Entry 3JCM (electron microscopy, 3.80 A resolution); this record covers chains A and D of the 34 polymer chains in the assembly.

[Chain A]
Protein: Pre-mRNA-splicing factor 8
Source organism: Saccharomyces cerevisiae S288c
UniProt: P33334 (PRP8_YEAST); numbering as in UniProt (aligned over 1-2413)
Chain sequence (2413 residues; numbered 1 to 2413; the number before each row is that of its first residue):
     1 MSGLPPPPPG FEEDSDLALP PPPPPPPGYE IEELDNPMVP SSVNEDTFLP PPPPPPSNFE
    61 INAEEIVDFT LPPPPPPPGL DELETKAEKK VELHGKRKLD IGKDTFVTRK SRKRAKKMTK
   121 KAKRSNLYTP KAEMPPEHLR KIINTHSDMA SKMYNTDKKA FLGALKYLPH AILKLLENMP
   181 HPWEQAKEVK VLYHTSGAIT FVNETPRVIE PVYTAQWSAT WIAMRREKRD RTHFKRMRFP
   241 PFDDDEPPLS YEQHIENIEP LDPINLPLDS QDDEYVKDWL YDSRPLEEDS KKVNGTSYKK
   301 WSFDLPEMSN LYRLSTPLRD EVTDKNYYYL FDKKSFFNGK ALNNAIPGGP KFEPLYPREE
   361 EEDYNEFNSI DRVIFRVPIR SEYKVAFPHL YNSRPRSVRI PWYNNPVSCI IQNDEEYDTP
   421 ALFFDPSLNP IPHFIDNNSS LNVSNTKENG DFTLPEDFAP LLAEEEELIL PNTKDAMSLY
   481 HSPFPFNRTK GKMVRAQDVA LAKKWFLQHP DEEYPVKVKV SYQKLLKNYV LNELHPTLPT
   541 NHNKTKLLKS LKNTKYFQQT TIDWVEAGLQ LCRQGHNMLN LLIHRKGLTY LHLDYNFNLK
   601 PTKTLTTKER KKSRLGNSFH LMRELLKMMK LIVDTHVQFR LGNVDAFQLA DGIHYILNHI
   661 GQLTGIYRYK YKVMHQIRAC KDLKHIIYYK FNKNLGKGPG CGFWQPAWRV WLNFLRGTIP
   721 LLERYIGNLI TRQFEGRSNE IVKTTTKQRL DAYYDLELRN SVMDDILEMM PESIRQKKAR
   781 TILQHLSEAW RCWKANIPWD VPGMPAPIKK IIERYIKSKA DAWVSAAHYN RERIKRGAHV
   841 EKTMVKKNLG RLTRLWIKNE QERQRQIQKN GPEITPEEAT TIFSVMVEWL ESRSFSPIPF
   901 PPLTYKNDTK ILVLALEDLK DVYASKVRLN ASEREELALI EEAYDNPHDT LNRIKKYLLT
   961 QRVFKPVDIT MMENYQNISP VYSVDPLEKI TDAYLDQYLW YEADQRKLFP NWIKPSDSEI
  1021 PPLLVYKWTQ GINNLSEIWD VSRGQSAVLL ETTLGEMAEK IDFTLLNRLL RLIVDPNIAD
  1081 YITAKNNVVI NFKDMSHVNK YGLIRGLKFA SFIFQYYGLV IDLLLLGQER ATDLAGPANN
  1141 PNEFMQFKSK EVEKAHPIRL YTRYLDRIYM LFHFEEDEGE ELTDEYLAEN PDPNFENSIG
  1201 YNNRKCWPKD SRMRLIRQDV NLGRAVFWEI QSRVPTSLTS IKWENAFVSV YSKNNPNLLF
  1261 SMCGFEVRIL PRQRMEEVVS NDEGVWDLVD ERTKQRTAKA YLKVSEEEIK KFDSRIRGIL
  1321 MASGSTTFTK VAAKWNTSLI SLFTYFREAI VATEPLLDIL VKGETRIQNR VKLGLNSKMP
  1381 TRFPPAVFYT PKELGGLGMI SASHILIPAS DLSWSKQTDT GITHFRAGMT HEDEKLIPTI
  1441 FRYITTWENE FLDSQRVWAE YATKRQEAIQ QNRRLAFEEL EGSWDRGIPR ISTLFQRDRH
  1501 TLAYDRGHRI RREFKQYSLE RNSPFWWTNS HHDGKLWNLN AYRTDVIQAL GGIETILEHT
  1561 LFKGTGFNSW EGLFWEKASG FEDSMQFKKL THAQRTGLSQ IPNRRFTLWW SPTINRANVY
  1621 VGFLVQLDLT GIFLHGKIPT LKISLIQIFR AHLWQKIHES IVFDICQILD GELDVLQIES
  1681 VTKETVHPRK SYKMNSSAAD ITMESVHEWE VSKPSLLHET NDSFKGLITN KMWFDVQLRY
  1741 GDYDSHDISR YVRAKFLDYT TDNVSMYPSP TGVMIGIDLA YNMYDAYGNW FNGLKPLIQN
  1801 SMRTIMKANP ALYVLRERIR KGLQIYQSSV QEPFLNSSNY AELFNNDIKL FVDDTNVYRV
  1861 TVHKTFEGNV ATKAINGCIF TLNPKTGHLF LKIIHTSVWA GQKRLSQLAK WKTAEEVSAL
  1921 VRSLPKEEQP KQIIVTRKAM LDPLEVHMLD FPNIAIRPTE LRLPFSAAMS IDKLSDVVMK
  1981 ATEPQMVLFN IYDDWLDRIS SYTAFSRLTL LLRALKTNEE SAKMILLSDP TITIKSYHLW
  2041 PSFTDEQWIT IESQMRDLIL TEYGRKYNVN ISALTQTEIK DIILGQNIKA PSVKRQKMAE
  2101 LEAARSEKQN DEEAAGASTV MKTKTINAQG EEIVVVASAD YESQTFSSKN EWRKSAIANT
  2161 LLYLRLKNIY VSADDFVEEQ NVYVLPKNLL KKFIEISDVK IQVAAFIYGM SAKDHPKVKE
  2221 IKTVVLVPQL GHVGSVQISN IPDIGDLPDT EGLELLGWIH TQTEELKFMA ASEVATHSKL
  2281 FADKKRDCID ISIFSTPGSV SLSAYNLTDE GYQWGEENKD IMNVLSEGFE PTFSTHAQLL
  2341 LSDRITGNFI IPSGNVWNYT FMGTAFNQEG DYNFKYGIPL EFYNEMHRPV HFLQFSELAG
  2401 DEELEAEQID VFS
Disordered / not traced: 1-129, 432-449, 737-748, 2086-2147, 2396-2413
Curated features (UniProtKB/Swiss-Prot):
  - region: Met1585 to Leu1598 (Important for branch point selection)
  - mutagenesis: His1658 (H1658S: No effect on viability), Glu1684 (E1684Q: No effect on viability), His1687 (H1687S: No effect on viability), Asp1700 (D1700N: No effect on viability), Asp1735 (D1735N: No effect on viability), Asp1853 (D1853A: Alters protein folding. Severely impaired growth. Strongly reduced growth at 35 degrees Celsius; when associated with A-1854; D1853N: Reduced growth at 30 degrees Celsius ...), Asp1854 (D1854A: Reduced growth at 30 degrees Celsius. Strongly reduced growth at 16 degrees Celsius. Strongly reduced growth at 35 degrees Celsius; when associated with A-1853 ...), Thr1855 (T1855A: Reduced growth at 30 degrees Celsius. Strongly reduced growth at 16 degrees Celsius), Thr1936 (T1936A: Reduced growth at 30 degrees Celsius. Strongly reduced growth at 16 degrees Celsius), Arg1937 (R1937K: Severely impaired growth. Reduced growth at 30 degrees Celsius. Strongly reduced growth at 16 degrees Celsius)

[Chain D]
Molecule: SNR6 snRNA
Source organism: Saccharomyces cerevisiae S288c
Sequence (112 nucleotides; numbered 1 to 112; the number before each row is that of its first residue):
     1 GUUCGCGAAG UAACCCUUCG UGGACAUUUG GUCAAUUUGA AACAAUACAG AGAUGAUCAG
    61 CAGUUCCCCU GCAUAAGGAU GAACCGUUUU ACAAAGAGAU UUAUUUCGUU UU
Disordered / not traced: 1-43, 53-55, 88-107, 112
Small-molecule neighbours: M7M (N,N,7-trimethylguanosine 5'-(trihydrogen diphosphate)): U80, G81, A82

[Chain A / chain D interface]
Contacting residue pairs (13):
  Lys608(A) - A45(D)  salt bridge to the phosphate
  Glu609(A) - A45(D)  phosphate contact
  Lys612(A) - A44(D)  salt bridge to the phosphate
  Asp1628(A) - G50(D)  hydrogen bond to the base
  Leu1629(A) - A51(D)  phosphate contact
  Gln1647(A) - G52(D)  hydrogen bond to the phosphate
  Arg1650(A) - A51(D)  phosphate contact
  Arg1650(A) - G52(D)  salt bridge to the phosphate
  Ala1651(A) - A51(D)  hydrogen bond to the phosphate
  His1652(A) - G50(D)  salt bridge to the phosphate
  His1652(A) - A51(D)  phosphate contact
  Arg1689(A) - C48(D)  salt bridge to the phosphate
  Ser1838(A) - C58(D)  sugar contact
Also at the interface, not in a pair above, chain A (12 interface residues in all): Ile1646
Also at the interface, not in a pair above, chain D (8 interface residues in all): A47

[Overview]
Chain A and chain D form an interface of 12 and 8 residues respectively; the contacts include 3 hydrogen bonds
and 5 salt bridges. Among the polar pairs are Asp1628(A)-G50(D), Gln1647(A)-G52(D) and Ala1651(A)-A51(D).
Ligands of chain D: compound M7M.
Chain A is Pre-mRNA-splicing factor 8 and chain D is SNR6 snRNA, both from Saccharomyces cerevisiae S288c; the
structure, Cryo-EM structure of the spliceosomal U4/U6.U5 tri-snRNP, was determined by electron microscopy.
